PDB entry 4CBJ | X-ray diffraction, 2.80 A resolution | chains B and C of the 13 polymer chains in the assembly

== Chain B ==
Protein: ATP synthase subunit C
Organism: Bacillus pseudofirmus OF4
UniProtKB: P22483 (ATPL_BACPE); residue numbers follow UniProt; this construct covers 1-69
Sequence (69 residues; row label = number of the first residue in the row):
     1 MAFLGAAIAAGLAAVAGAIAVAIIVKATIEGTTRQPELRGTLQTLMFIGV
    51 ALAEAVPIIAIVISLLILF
Sequence notes: conflict Ala51 (Pro in P22483)
Modified positions: Met1 (n-formylmethionine; FME)
Residues lining bound ligands:
  - dodecyl 2-(trimethylammonio)ethyl phosphate (DPV), molecule 1: Val15, Ile19, Ile23, Lys26
  - dodecyl 2-(trimethylammonio)ethyl phosphate (DPV), molecule 2: Val15, Ile19, Ile23
From the paper describing this entry:
  - mutagenesis - V21N (2.5-fold): decreased growth in response to pH 10.5
  - mutagenesis - V21N: unchanged growth in response to pH 7.5
  - mutagenesis - V21N: decreased stability (proposed by the authors, not directly observed)
  - mutagenesis - V21N (2.5-fold): decreased growth in response to malate

== Chain C ==
Protein: ATP synthase subunit C
Organism: Bacillus pseudofirmus OF4
UniProtKB: P22483 (ATPL_BACPE); numbering as in UniProt (aligned over 1-69)
Sequence (69 residues; row label = number of the first residue in the row):
     1 MAFLGAAIAAGLAAVAGAIAVAIIVKATIEGTTRQPELRGTLQTLMFIGV
    51 ALAEAVPIIAIVISLLILF
Sequence notes: conflict Ala51 (Pro in P22483)
Residues lining bound ligands:
  - dodecyl 2-(trimethylammonio)ethyl phosphate (DPV), molecule 1: Val15, Ile19, Ile23, Lys26, Glu30
  - dodecyl 2-(trimethylammonio)ethyl phosphate (DPV), molecule 2: Val15, Ile19, Ile23

== Interface between chain B and chain C ==
Contacting residue pairs (63):
  Met1(B) with Phe3(C)
  Ala2(B) with Phe3(C), hydrophobic
  Gly5(B) with Phe3(C); Ala7(C)
  Ile8(B) with Ala7(C); Ile8(C)
  Ala9(B) with Ala7(C), hydrophobic
  Leu12(B) with Gly11(C); Leu12(C), hydrophobic; Val15(C)
  Ala16(B) with Ala14(C); Val15(C); Ala18(C)
  Ile19(B) with Ile19(C), hydrophobic
  Ala20(B) with Ala18(C); Ala22(C)
  Ile23(B) with Ala22(C); Lys26(C)
  Ile24(B) with Ala22(C), hydrophobic; Val25(C), hydrophobic; Ile29(C)
  Ala27(B) with Lys26(C); Ile29(C)
  Thr28(B) with Ile29(C)
  Gly31(B) with Thr33(C)
  Arg34(B) with Thr33(C)
  Gln35(B) with Thr33(C)
  Leu38(B) with Thr32(C); Thr33(C); Pro36(C), hydrophobic
  Thr41(B) with Thr32(C); Arg39(C), hydrogen bond
  Leu42(B) with Ile29(C), hydrophobic; Thr33(C)
  Leu45(B) with Val25(C); Ile29(C), hydrophobic; Thr32(C)
  Ile48(B) with Met46(C), hydrophobic; Phe47(C), hydrophobic
  Gly49(B) with Val21(C); Val25(C); Met46(C)
  Leu52(B) with Val21(C), hydrophobic; Met46(C), hydrophobic; Phe47(C), hydrophobic; Val50(C), hydrophobic
  Ala53(B) with Ala18(C); Val21(C)
  Val56(B) with Ala13(C); Ala14(C); Glu54(C); Ile58(C), hydrophobic; Ile61(C), hydrophobic
  Pro57(B) with Ala14(C), hydrophobic; Ala18(C), hydrophobic
  Ile59(B) with Ile61(C), hydrophobic
  Ala60(B) with Ala10(C); Ala14(C), hydrophobic
  Ile63(B) with Ala6(C); Ala10(C), hydrophobic; Leu65(C), hydrophobic
  Ile67(B) with Phe3(C), hydrophobic; Leu68(C), hydrophobic
Also at the interface, not in a pair above, chain B (33 interface residues in all): Ala13, Gly17, Leu66
Also at the interface, not in a pair above, chain C (33 interface residues in all): Leu4, Thr28, Glu30, Ser64

== Overview ==
The chain B/chain C interface involves 33 residues from each chain; the contacts include 1 hydrogen bond. The
hydrogen-bonded pair is Thr41(B)-Arg39(C). One dodecyl 2-(trimethylammonio)ethyl phosphate molecule is bound
between chain B and chain C. From the paper: V21N of chain B reduces growth in response to pH 10.5; V21N of
chain B reduces stability.
Here chain B is ATP synthase subunit C and chain C is ATP synthase subunit C, both from Bacillus pseudofirmus
OF4. Entry 4CBJ (The c-ring ion binding site of the ATP synthase from Bacillus pseudofirmus OF4 is adapted to
...) was determined by X-ray diffraction together with 4CBK from the same study.
